Entry 8FXR (electron microscopy, 4.50 A resolution (low resolution: residue-level contacts below are approximate; hydrogen-bond / salt-bridge calls are withheld)); this record covers chains AV and Aa of the 202 polymer chains in the assembly.

== Chain AV (and Aa) ==
Protein: Tail-tube, gp21
Source organism: Agrobacterium phage Milano
Notes: chain Aa of this document is another copy of the same molecule, construct and numbering; everything in this record applies to it too
Reference sequence: A0A482MHE7 (A0A482MHE7_9CAUD); residue numbers follow UniProt; this construct covers 1-136
Sequence (136 residues; numbered 1 to 136; the number before each row is that of its first residue):
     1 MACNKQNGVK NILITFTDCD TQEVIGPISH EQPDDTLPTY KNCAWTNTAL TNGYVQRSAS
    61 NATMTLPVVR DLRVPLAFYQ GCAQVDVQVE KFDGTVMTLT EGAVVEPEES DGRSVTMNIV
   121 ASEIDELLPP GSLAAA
Disordered / not traced: 1-2, 131-136

== Interface between chain AV and chain Aa ==
Residue-residue contacts (55):
  Asn4(AV) with Glu31(Aa); Leu72(Aa); Arg113(Aa)
  Lys5(AV) with Arg113(Aa)
  Asn7(AV) with Arg113(Aa)
  Leu37(AV) with Asp111(Aa)
  Pro38(AV) with Asp111(Aa)
  Thr39(AV) with Glu109(Aa); Ser110(Aa)
  Tyr40(AV) with Gln80(Aa); Glu109(Aa); Ser110(Aa); Asp111(Aa)
  Lys41(AV) with Gln80(Aa); Pro107(Aa); Glu109(Aa)
  Asn42(AV) with Leu76(Aa); Ala77(Aa)
  Cys43(AV) with Cys82(Aa), disulfide
  Trp45(AV) with Gly81(Aa)
  Asn47(AV) with Gly81(Aa); Val104(Aa); Val105(Aa); Glu106(Aa)
  Thr48(AV) with Val105(Aa); Glu106(Aa)
  Ala49(AV) with Val105(Aa); Glu106(Aa)
  Leu50(AV) with Asn61(Aa)
  Thr51(AV) with Ala59(Aa); Ser60(Aa); Asn61(Aa)
  Asn52(AV) with Ser60(Aa); Asn61(Aa); Ser122(Aa)
  Gly53(AV) with Asn61(Aa); Ala121(Aa); Ser122(Aa)
  Arg57(AV) with Gly81(Aa)
  Thr63(AV) with Glu109(Aa)
  Lys91(AV) with Asp111(Aa); Gly112(Aa)
  Asp93(AV) with Leu72(Aa); Arg113(Aa)
  Thr95(AV) with Leu72(Aa)
  Met97(AV) with Arg70(Aa)
  Glu126(AV) with Arg70(Aa); Pro75(Aa); Leu76(Aa); Ala77(Aa)
  Leu128(AV) with Arg70(Aa); Leu72(Aa); Arg73(Aa); Val74(Aa); Pro75(Aa)
Interface residues without a listed pair, chain AV (31 interface residues in all): Thr46, Tyr54, Val55, Met64, Pro129
Interface residues without a listed pair, chain Aa (26 interface residues in all): Ala103
Disulfides between the chains: Cys43(AV)-Cys82(Aa)

== In short ==
31 residues of chain AV face 26 of chain Aa across their interface, with 1 disulfide bond.
Chain AV and chain Aa are both Tail-tube, gp21 (Agrobacterium phage Milano); the structure, Structure of neck
with portal vertex of capsid of Agrobacterium phage Milano, was determined by electron microscopy together
with 8FWE, 8FWG, 8FWM and 8FXP from the same study.
